Entry 4K2O (X-ray diffraction, 2.15 A resolution); this record covers chain A.

Chain A:
Protein: T-lymphoma invasion and metastasis-inducing protein 1
From: Homo sapiens
Notes: fragment: PH-CC-Ex domain
UniProt: Q13009 (TIAM1_HUMAN); residue numbers follow UniProt; this construct covers 429-702
Amino-acid sequence (276 residues; numbered 427 to 702; the number before each row is that of its first residue):
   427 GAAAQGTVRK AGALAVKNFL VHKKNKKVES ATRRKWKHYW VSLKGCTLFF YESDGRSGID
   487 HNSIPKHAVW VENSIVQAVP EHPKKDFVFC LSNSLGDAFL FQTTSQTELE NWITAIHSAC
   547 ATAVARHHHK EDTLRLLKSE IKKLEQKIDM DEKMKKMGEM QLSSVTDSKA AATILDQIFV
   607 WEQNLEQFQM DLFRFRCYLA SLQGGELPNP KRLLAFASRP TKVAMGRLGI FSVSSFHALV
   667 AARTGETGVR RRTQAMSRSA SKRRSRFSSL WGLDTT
Unresolved in the structure: 427-431, 482-489, 672-702
Differences from the reference sequence: expression tag (427-428); engineered mutation A596 (Lys in Q13009), A597 (Lys in Q13009), A598 (Lys in Q13009)
Curated features (UniProtKB/Swiss-Prot):
  - modified residue: S695 (Phosphoserine)
  - natural variant: R678 (R678C: In a colorectal cancer sample)

In short:
Chain A is T-lymphoma invasion and metastasis-inducing protein 1 (Homo sapiens); the structure, The Structure
of a Triple Mutant of the Tiam1 PH-CC-Ex Domain, was determined by X-ray diffraction, deposited together with
4K2P.
